7OCD - chains C and I of the 6 polymer chains in the assembly; structure by electron microscopy, 3.50 A resolution.

== Chain C ==
Protein: Isoform Flip of Glutamate receptor 1
Organism: Rattus norvegicus
UniProtKB: P19490 (GRIA1_RAT), isoform P19490-2; the construct has insertions or renumbered stretches relative to UniProt, so the offset changes along the chain: -25 to -7 = UniProt 1-19; 2-889 = UniProt 20-907
Chain sequence (915 residues; row label = number of the first residue in the row; numbers below 1 keep their minus sign (Met-25 is residue -25)):
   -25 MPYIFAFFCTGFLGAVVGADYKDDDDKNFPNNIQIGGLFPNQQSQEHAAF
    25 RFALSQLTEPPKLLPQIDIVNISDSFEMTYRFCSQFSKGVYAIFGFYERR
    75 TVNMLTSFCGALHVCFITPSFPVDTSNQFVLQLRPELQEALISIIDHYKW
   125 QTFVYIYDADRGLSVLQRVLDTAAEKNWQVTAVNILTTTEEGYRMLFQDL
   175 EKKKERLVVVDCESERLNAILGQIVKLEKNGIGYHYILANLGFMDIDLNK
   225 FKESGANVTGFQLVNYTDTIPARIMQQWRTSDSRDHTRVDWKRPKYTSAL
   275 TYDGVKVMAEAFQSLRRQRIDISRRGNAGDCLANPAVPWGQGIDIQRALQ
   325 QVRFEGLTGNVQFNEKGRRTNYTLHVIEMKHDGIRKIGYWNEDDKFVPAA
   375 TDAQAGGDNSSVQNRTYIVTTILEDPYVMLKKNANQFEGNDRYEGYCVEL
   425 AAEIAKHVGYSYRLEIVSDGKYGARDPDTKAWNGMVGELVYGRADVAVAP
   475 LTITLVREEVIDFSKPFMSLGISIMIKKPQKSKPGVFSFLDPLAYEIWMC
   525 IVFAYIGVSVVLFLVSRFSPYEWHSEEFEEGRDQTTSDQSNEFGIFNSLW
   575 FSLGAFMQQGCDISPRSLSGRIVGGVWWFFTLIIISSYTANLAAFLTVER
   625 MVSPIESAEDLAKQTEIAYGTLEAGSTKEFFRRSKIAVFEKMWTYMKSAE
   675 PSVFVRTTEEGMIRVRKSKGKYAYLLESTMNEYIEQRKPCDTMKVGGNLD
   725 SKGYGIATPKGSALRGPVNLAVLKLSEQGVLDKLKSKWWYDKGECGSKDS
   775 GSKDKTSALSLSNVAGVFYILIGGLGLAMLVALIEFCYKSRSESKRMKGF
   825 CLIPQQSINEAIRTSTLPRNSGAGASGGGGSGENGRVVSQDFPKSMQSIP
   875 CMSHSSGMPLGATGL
Not modelled in the structure: -25 to 390, 544-564, 771-779, 816-889
Sequence notes: insertion (-6 to 1)
Disulfides: Cys714-Cys769
Ligand contacts:
  - E2Q (6-nitro-2,3-bis(oxidanylidene)-1,4-dihydrobenzo[f]quinoxaline-7-sulfonamide): Glu398, Tyr446, Pro474, Leu475, Thr476, Arg481, Leu646, Thr682, Glu701, Met704, Tyr728
  - 1,2-diacyl-sn-glycero-3-phosphocholine (PC1), molecule 1: Phe511, Phe570, Leu577, Ile794
  - 1,2-diacyl-sn-glycero-3-phosphocholine (PC1), molecule 2: Leu514, Tyr519, Trp522, Ile525, Tyr529, Leu577, Phe580
  - 1,2-diacyl-sn-glycero-3-phosphocholine (PC1), molecule 3: Arg595, Ile596, Gly599, Val600, Phe603

== Chain I ==
Protein: Voltage-dependent calcium channel gamma-8 subunit
Organism: Rattus norvegicus
UniProtKB: Q8VHW5 (CCG8_RAT); residues 2-417 here = UniProt positions 2-417
Chain sequence (423 residues; each row starts with the number of its first residue):
     1 GESLKRWNEERGLWCEKGVQVLLTTIGAFAAFGLMTIAISTDYWLYTRAL
    51 ICNTTNLTAGDDGPPHRGGSGSSEKKDPGGLTHSGLWRICCLEGLKRGVC
   101 VKINHFPEDTDYDHDSAEYLLRVVRASSIFPILSAILLLLGGVCVAASRV
   151 YKSKRNIILGAGILFVAAGLSNIIGVIVYISANAGEPGPKRDEEKKNHYS
   201 YGWSFYFGGLSFILAEVIGVLAVNIYIERSREAHCQSRSDLLKAGGGAGG
   251 SGGSGPSAILRLPSYRFRYRRRSRSSSRGSSEASPSRDASPGGPGGPGFA
   301 STDISMYTLSRDPSKGSVAAGLASAGGGGGGAGVGAYGGAAGAAGGGGTG
   351 SERDRGSSAGFLTLHNAFPKEAASGVTVTVTGPPAAPAPAPPAPAAPAPG
   401 TLSKEAAASNTNTLNRKLEVLFQ
Not modelled in the structure: 1-18, 54-79, 107-116, 186-195, 234-423
Sequence notes: expression tag (1, 418-423)
Disulfides: Cys52-Cys91, Cys90-Cys100

== Interface between chain C and chain I ==
Pairs across the interface (16):
  Tyr519(C) - Tyr206(I)  hydrogen bond
  Glu520(C) - Tyr199(I)  hydrogen bond
  Glu520(C) - Tyr201(I)
  Met523(C) - Phe205(I)  hydrophobic
  Phe527(C) - Ile173(I)  hydrophobic
  Phe527(C) - Gly209(I)
  Phe527(C) - Phe212(I)
  Val534(C) - Val166(I)  hydrophobic
  Val534(C) - Glu216(I)
  Val535(C) - Val166(I)  hydrophobic
  Phe537(C) - Val220(I)  hydrophobic
  Phe537(C) - Val223(I)  hydrophobic
  Leu538(C) - Ile163(I)  hydrophobic
  Leu538(C) - Val166(I)  hydrophobic
  Phe542(C) - Leu159(I)  hydrophobic
  Ile569(C) - Val220(I)  hydrophobic
Other interface residues (no listed pair), chain C (14 interface residues in all): Cys524, Ile530, Gly531, Arg541
Other interface residues (no listed pair), chain I (19 interface residues in all): Gly162, Leu170, Ile177, Ile180, Tyr226, Ile227

== Summary ==
The interface between chain C and chain I involves 14 residues on one side and 19 on the other, with 2
hydrogen bonds. Polar pairs include Tyr519(C)-Tyr206(I) and Glu520(C)-Tyr199(I). Bound to chain C: compound
E2Q and 3 copies of 1,2-diacyl-sn-glycero-3-phosphocholine.
Chain C is Isoform Flip of Glutamate receptor 1 and chain I is Voltage-dependent calcium channel gamma-8
subunit, both from Rattus norvegicus; the structure, Resting state GluA1/A2 heterotetramer in complex with
auxiliary subunit TARP gamma 8 (LBD-TMD), was determined by electron microscopy, deposited together with 7OCA,
7OCC, 7OCE and 7OCF.
